PDB entry 9RJS | electron microscopy, 2.59 A resolution | chains C and E of the 7 polymer chains in the assembly

Chain C:
Protein: PHIKZ071
Source organism: Phikzvirus phiKZ
Sequence (700 residues; each row starts with the number of its first residue):
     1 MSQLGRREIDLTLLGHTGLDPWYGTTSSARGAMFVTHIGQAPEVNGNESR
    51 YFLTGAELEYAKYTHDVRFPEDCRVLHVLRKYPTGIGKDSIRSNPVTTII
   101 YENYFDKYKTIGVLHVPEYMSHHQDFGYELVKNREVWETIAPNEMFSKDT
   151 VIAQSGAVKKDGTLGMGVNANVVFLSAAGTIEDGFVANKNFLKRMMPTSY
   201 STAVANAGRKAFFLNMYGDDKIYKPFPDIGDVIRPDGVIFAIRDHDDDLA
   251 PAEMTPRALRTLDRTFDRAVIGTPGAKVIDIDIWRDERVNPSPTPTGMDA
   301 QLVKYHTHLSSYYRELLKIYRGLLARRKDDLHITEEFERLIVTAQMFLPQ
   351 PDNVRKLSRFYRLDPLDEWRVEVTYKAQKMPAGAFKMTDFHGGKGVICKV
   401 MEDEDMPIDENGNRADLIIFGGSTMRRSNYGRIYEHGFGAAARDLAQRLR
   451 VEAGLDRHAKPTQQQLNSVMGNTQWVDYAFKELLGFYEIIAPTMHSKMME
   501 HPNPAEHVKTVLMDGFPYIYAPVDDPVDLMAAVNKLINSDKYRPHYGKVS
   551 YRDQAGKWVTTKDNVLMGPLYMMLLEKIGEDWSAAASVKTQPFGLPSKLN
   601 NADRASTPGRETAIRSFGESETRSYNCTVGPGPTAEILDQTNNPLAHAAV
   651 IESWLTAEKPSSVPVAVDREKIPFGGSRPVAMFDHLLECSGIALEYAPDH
Not modelled in the structure: 1, 699-700

Chain E:
Protein: PHIKZ123
Source organism: Phikzvirus phiKZ
UniProt: Q8SD39 (Q8SD39_BPDPK); residues 1-543 here = UniProt positions 1-543
Sequence (543 residues; numbered 1 to 543; the number before each row is that of its first residue):
     1 MPDPFLIEKIRENTPCMNPTLANGITVEHTMTRDPNTGVNMTRRYIDSLF
    51 DISSVLFPDGFKYEGNRACTPLKHFEEITREYNAKRIANIAPTDMYMIDL
   101 MFSYKGEMLYPRPMLLPAFKRGNMVTINGAKYIGSPVLTDVGFSVLNDSI
   151 FIPFRRTKLTFKQTDHHYMCNGQRKIMYVIWSQIHNEMAKRTKRDLGNRP
   201 HIESCLAHYFFCQFGVTQTFKQWANVDVKCGLLSDFPEEEYPREKWNIYS
   251 SATLKGKHPTGEMVLVIPRHQESIFATRLIAGFWYVVDAFPMRFTRPEYV
   301 DSTNLWRVILGHMVFGDFEHQGKVEENIDSHLHSFCNSLDEMTIEELKTV
   351 GVNVSTIWELLYEIMTSLAHHLYATDIDETSMYGKRLTVLHYLMSEFNYA
   401 VSMFGYMFQSRRDREWTVQELNEGLKRSFKLQTAIKRLTVDHGELDTMSN
   451 PNSSMLIKGTSILVTQDRAKTAKAHNKSLINDSSRIIHASIAEVGQYKNQ
   501 PKNNPDGRGRLNMYTKVGPTGLVERREEVREIIDNAQLMFRAK
Not modelled in the structure: 1, 192-200, 231-246, 253-262, 271-272, 316-319, 472-483, 543
Differences from the reference sequence: conflict Gly-197 (Asp in Q8SD39)

Chain C / chain E interface:
Pairs across the interface (134):
  Glu-8(C) / Ile-532(E)
  Ile-9(C) / Tyr-497(E)
  Leu-11(C) / Thr-14(E)
  Thr-12(C) / Asn-512(E)  hydrogen bond (backbone-side chain)
  Thr-12(C) / Tyr-514(E)
  Thr-12(C) / Arg-526(E)  hydrogen bond
  Leu-13(C) / Ala-492(E)
  Leu-13(C) / Tyr-497(E)
  Leu-14(C) / Tyr-497(E)
  Gly-15(C) / Gln-496(E)
  His-16(C) / Leu-456(E)
  His-16(C) / Ile-457(E)
  His-16(C) / Ser-461(E)
  His-16(C) / Gln-496(E)
  His-16(C) / Asn-499(E)
  Thr-17(C) / Lys-498(E)
  Ala-32(C) / Lys-498(E)
  Val-35(C) / Asn-499(E)
  Ile-38(C) / Asn-452(E)
  Ile-38(C) / Ile-457(E)
  Gly-39(C) / Pro-451(E)
  Gly-39(C) / Ile-457(E)
  Gln-40(C) / Pro-451(E)
  Ala-41(C) / Pro-451(E)
  Ala-41(C) / Asn-452(E)  hydrogen bond (backbone-side chain)
  Pro-42(C) / Pro-451(E)
  Gly-55(C) / Ile-10(E)
  Gly-55(C) / Thr-14(E)
  Leu-58(C) / Ile-10(E)  hydrophobic
  Leu-58(C) / Arg-11(E)
  Glu-59(C) / Arg-11(E)  salt bridge
  Glu-59(C) / Pro-15(E)
  Glu-59(C) / Cys-16(E)
  Glu-59(C) / Met-17(E)  hydrogen bond (side chain-backbone)
  Tyr-60(C) / Met-17(E)  hydrophobic
  Lys-62(C) / Arg-11(E)
  Lys-62(C) / Cys-16(E)
  Lys-62(C) / Arg-121(E)
  Tyr-63(C) / Pro-19(E)
  Tyr-63(C) / Ala-22(E)
  Tyr-63(C) / Asn-23(E)
  Tyr-63(C) / Met-455(E)  hydrogen bond (backbone-backbone)
  Tyr-63(C) / Leu-456(E)  hydrophobic
  Thr-64(C) / Arg-121(E)  hydrogen bond (backbone-side chain)
  Thr-64(C) / Ser-453(E)
  His-65(C) / Met-124(E)
  His-65(C) / Met-448(E)
  His-65(C) / Ser-453(E)  hydrogen bond (backbone-backbone)
  His-65(C) / Met-455(E)
  Asp-66(C) / Arg-121(E)  salt bridge
  Arg-68(C) / Arg-121(E)
  Lys-107(C) / Asn-36(E)  hydrogen bond (side chain-backbone)
  Tyr-108(C) / Asn-36(E)  hydrogen bond (side chain-backbone)
  Tyr-108(C) / Thr-37(E)  hydrogen bond (side chain-backbone)
  Tyr-108(C) / Gly-38(E)
  Thr-110(C) / Arg-33(E)
  Ser-121(C) / Lys-131(E)  hydrogen bond (backbone-side chain)
  His-122(C) / Lys-131(E)
  His-122(C) / Met-448(E)
  His-122(C) / Ser-449(E)
  His-122(C) / Asn-450(E)  hydrogen bond (backbone-backbone)
  His-123(C) / Asn-450(E)  hydrogen bond (backbone-backbone)
  His-123(C) / Pro-451(E)
  Tyr-128(C) / Ser-453(E)
  Ser-155(C) / Ser-453(E)  hydrogen bond
  Asp-161(C) / Ile-7(E)
  Trp-284(C) / Ile-90(E)  hydrophobic
  Tyr-320(C) / Thr-70(E)
  Tyr-320(C) / Pro-71(E)
  Ile-333(C) / Arg-33(E)
  Ile-333(C) / Pro-71(E)  hydrophobic
  Glu-335(C) / Met-31(E)
  Glu-335(C) / Arg-33(E)  salt bridge
  Glu-335(C) / Asn-40(E)
  Glu-335(C) / Tyr-96(E)
  Glu-336(C) / Lys-120(E)
  Glu-338(C) / Cys-69(E)
  Glu-338(C) / Pro-71(E)
  Glu-338(C) / His-74(E)
  Glu-338(C) / Tyr-96(E)
  Glu-338(C) / Met-97(E)  hydrogen bond (side chain-backbone)
  Arg-339(C) / His-74(E)
  Arg-339(C) / Thr-93(E)  hydrogen bond
  Ile-341(C) / Pro-71(E)  hydrophobic
  Val-342(C) / Pro-71(E)
  Val-342(C) / His-74(E)
  Val-342(C) / Ile-78(E)  hydrophobic
  Gln-345(C) / Pro-71(E)
  Gln-345(C) / Leu-72(E)
  Gln-345(C) / Phe-75(E)
  Met-346(C) / Phe-75(E)  hydrophobic
  Met-346(C) / Ile-78(E)  hydrophobic
  Met-346(C) / Ala-88(E)  hydrophobic
  Met-346(C) / Asn-89(E)
  Gln-350(C) / Phe-75(E)
  Gln-350(C) / Arg-86(E)  hydrogen bond
  Val-354(C) / Arg-86(E)
  Arg-355(C) / Glu-81(E)  salt bridge
  Arg-355(C) / Ala-84(E)
  Arg-355(C) / Lys-85(E)
  Arg-355(C) / Arg-86(E)  hydrogen bond (backbone-side chain)
  Lys-356(C) / Arg-86(E)
  Leu-357(C) / Arg-86(E)
  Ser-358(C) / Lys-85(E)
  Ser-358(C) / Arg-86(E)  hydrogen bond (backbone-backbone)
  Ser-358(C) / Ile-87(E)
  Ser-358(C) / Ala-88(E)  hydrogen bond (backbone-backbone)
  Arg-359(C) / Ala-88(E)
  Phe-360(C) / Ile-87(E)  hydrophobic
  Phe-360(C) / Ala-88(E)  hydrogen bond (backbone-backbone)
  Phe-360(C) / Asn-89(E)
  Phe-360(C) / Ile-90(E)  hydrogen bond (backbone-backbone)
  Tyr-361(C) / Asn-89(E)
  Tyr-361(C) / Ile-90(E)  hydrophobic
  Tyr-361(C) / Ala-91(E)  hydrophobic
  Arg-362(C) / Asn-89(E)  hydrogen bond (backbone-side chain)
  Arg-362(C) / Ala-91(E)
  Arg-362(C) / Asn-128(E)  hydrogen bond (side chain-backbone)
  Met-494(C) / Leu-6(E)  hydrophobic
  Lys-497(C) / Phe-5(E)
  Met-498(C) / Phe-5(E)  hydrophobic
  Met-498(C) / Leu-6(E)  hydrophobic
  His-501(C) / Asp-3(E)  salt bridge
  His-501(C) / Phe-5(E)
  Pro-502(C) / Phe-5(E)
  Glu-506(C) / Pro-4(E)
  His-507(C) / Asp-3(E)  salt bridge
  Thr-510(C) / Pro-2(E)
  Thr-510(C) / Asp-3(E)
  Asp-514(C) / Pro-2(E)
  Tyr-518(C) / Pro-2(E)
  Tyr-518(C) / Leu-6(E)
  Tyr-520(C) / Ile-10(E)  hydrophobic
  Tyr-520(C) / Asn-13(E)  hydrogen bond
Other interface residues (no listed pair), chain C (81 interface residues in all): Ser-28, Glu-43, Ser-49, Leu-53, Phe-126, Thr-163, Arg-321, Leu-324, Thr-334, Leu-366, Arg-370, Thr-493, Glu-500, Glu-576
Other interface residues (no listed pair), chain E (75 interface residues in all): Lys-9, Pro-35, Thr-79, Pro-92, Met-95, Ala-118, Ser-454, Lys-458, Glu-493, Gln-500

In short:
The interface between chain C and chain E involves 81 residues on one side and 75 on the other, with 25
hydrogen bonds and 6 salt bridges. Among the polar pairs are Glu-59(C)/Arg-11(E), Asp-66(C)/Arg-121(E) and
Glu-335(C)/Arg-33(E).
Here chain C is PHIKZ071 and chain E is PHIKZ123, both from Phikzvirus phiKZ. Entry 9RJS (Structure of the
Bacteriophage PhiKZ non-virion RNA Polymerase bound to an analogue of its promoter) was determined by electron
microscopy together with 8QUE from the same study.
